6PY8 - chains E and F of the 5 polymer chains in the assembly; structure by X-ray diffraction, 3.75 A resolution.

[Chain E]
Protein: Recombining binding protein suppressor of hairless
From: Homo sapiens
UniProt: Q06330 (SUH_HUMAN); residues 9-452 here correspond to UniProt positions 23-466 (UniProt number = residue number + 14)
Amino-acid sequence (444 residues; row label = number of the first residue in the row):
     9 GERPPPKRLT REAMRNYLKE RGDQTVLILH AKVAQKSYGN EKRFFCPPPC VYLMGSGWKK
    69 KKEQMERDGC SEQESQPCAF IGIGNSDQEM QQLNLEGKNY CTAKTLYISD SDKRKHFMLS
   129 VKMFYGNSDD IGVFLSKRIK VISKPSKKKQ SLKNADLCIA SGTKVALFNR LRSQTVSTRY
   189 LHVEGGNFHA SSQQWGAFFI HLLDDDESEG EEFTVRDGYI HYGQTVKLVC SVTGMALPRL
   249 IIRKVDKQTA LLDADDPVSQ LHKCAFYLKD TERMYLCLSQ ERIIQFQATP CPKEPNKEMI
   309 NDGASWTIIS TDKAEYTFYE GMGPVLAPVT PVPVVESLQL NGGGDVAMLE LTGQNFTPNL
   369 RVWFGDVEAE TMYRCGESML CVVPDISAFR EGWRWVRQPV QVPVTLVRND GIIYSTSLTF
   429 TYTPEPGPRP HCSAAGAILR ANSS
Unresolved in the structure: 9-10, 442-452
Swiss-Prot annotation at these positions:
  - region (DNA-binding): Gln43 to Phe53, Ser151 to Lys156, Arg178 to Thr183
  - modified residue: Lys161 (N6-acetyllysine)

[Chain F]
Protein: Neurogenic locus notch homolog protein 1
From: Homo sapiens
UniProt: P46531 (NOTC1_HUMAN); the author numbering skips numbers that UniProt does not, so the offset changes along the chain: 1759-1777 = UniProt 1759-1777; 1779-2128 = UniProt 1778-2127
Amino-acid sequence (369 residues; each row starts with the number of its first residue; note: 1 number in that range is skipped by the numbering (no residue carries it; nothing is unmodelled there)):
  1759 KRRRQHGQLW FPEGFKVSE
  1779 ASKKKRREPL GEDSVGLKPL KNASDGALMD DNQNEWGDED LETKKFRFEE PVVLPDLDDQ
  1839 TDHRQWTQQH LDAADLRMSA MAPTPPQGEV DADCMDVNVR GPDGFTPLMI ASCSGGGLET
  1899 GNSEEEEDAP AVISDFIYQG ASLHNQTDRT GETALHLAAR YSRSDAAKRL LEASADANIQ
  1959 DNMGRTPLHA AVSADAQGVF QILIRNRATD LDARMHDGTT PLILAARLAV EGMLEDLINS
  2019 HADVNAVDDL GKSALHWAAA VNNVDAAVVL LKNGANKDMQ NNREETPLFL AAREGSYETA
  2079 KVLLDHFANR DITDHMDRLP RDIAQERMHH DIVRLLDEYN LVRSPQLHGA
Unresolved in the structure: 1779-1874, 1893-1903, 2121-2128
Swiss-Prot annotation at these positions:
  - region (HIF1AN-binding): Leu1948 to Asn1956, Leu2015 to Asn2023
  - modified residue: Thr1862 (Phosphothreonine), Asn1956 (3S: -3-hydroxyasparagine), Asn2023 (3S: -3-hydroxyasparagine)
  - cross-link: Lys1759 (Glycyl lysine isopeptide (Lys-Gly) (interchain with G-Cter in ubiquitin))

[Interface between chain E and chain F]
Contacting residue pairs (69; chain E residue first):
  Lys121(E) with Asp2095(F)
  Arg122(E) with Met2094(F); Asp2095(F)
  Lys123(E) with Asp2095(F)
  His124(E) with His2093(F), hydrogen bond (backbone-backbone); Met2094(F)
  Phe125(E) with Met2094(F), hydrophobic
  Met126(E) with Met2094(F), hydrophobic
  Arg146(E) with His2093(F)
  Gly194(E) with Trp1768(F), hydrogen bond (backbone-side chain)
  Asn195(E) with Trp1768(F)
  Phe196(E) with Trp1768(F)
  His209(E) with Gln1763(F), hydrogen bond
  Glu219(E) with His1764(F); Gly1765(F), hydrogen bond (side chain-backbone); Gln1766(F), hydrogen bond (side chain-backbone); Leu1767(F), hydrogen bond (side chain-backbone)
  Glu220(E) with Arg1762(F), salt bridge; His1764(F)
  Phe221(E) with Arg1762(F); Gln1763(F)
  Val223(E) with Lys1759(F); Arg1761(F); Arg1762(F)
  Gly242(E) with Gly1765(F); Gln1766(F), hydrogen bond (backbone-backbone)
  Met243(E) with Gln1766(F)
  Ala244(E) with Gln1766(F), hydrogen bond (backbone-backbone); Leu1767(F); Trp1768(F), hydrogen bond (backbone-backbone)
  Leu245(E) with Trp1768(F)
  Pro246(E) with Trp1768(F)
  Asp278(E) with Val1775(F); Glu1777(F)
  Thr279(E) with Val1775(F)
  Ile291(E) with Trp1768(F), hydrophobic
  Ile292(E) with Glu1771(F)
  Gln293(E) with Glu1771(F), hydrogen bond (side chain-backbone); Gly1772(F), hydrogen bond (side chain-backbone)
  Leu346(E) with Met1961(F)
  Gln347(E) with Met1961(F); Arg1963(F), hydrogen bond; Met1993(F); Asp1995(F), hydrogen bond; Arg2005(F)
  Leu348(E) with Arg1938(F); Arg1963(F), hydrogen bond (backbone-side chain)
  Asn349(E) with Ser1971(F); Leu2006(F)
  Gly350(E) with Arg1938(F), hydrogen bond (backbone-side chain); Ala1972(F)
  Gly351(E) with Tyr1939(F)
  Gly352(E) with Tyr1939(F)
  Glu358(E) with Arg2005(F), salt bridge
  Tyr381(E) with Glu2072(F), hydrogen bond
  Arg382(E) with Arg2005(F); Ala2007(F); Val2039(F)
  Cys383(E) with Trp2035(F), hydrophobic; Ala2038(F), hydrophobic; Glu2072(F)
  Gly384(E) with Glu2072(F), hydrogen bond (backbone-side chain)
  Glu385(E) with Lys2030(F), salt bridge; Arg2071(F), salt bridge; Glu2072(F)
  Leu388(E) with Leu2006(F), hydrophobic
  Pro434(E) with Ile1888(F), hydrophobic
  His439(E) with Tyr1939(F); Arg1941(F), hydrogen bond
Other interface residues (no listed pair), chain E (50 interface residues in all): Asn93, Phe207, Asp212, Thr222, Lys277, Thr360, Ser386, Thr429, Thr431
Other interface residues (no listed pair), chain F (42 interface residues in all): Pro1770, Ser1776, Arg1927, Thr1928, Leu2002, Asn2060, Arg2061

[Summary]
50 residues of chain E and 42 residues of chain F are in contact; the contacts include 18 hydrogen bonds and 4
salt bridges. Polar contacts include Glu220(E)-Arg1762(F), Glu358(E)-Arg2005(F) and Glu385(E)-Lys2030(F).
Chain E is Recombining binding protein suppressor of hairless and chain F is Neurogenic locus notch homolog
protein 1, both from Homo sapiens; the structure, Crystal structure of the RBPJ-NOTCH1-NRARP ternary complex
bound to DNA, was determined by X-ray diffraction.
